Entry 5NT2 (X-ray diffraction, 4.26 A resolution (low resolution: residue-level contacts below are approximate; hydrogen-bond / salt-bridge calls are withheld)); this record covers chains F and V of the 8 polymer chains in the assembly.

Chain F:
Molecule: Non-structural protein 1
Source organism: Influenza A virus (strain A/Puerto Rico/8/1934 H1N1)
UniProt: P03496 (NS1_I34A1); numbering as in UniProt (aligned over 1-230)
Sequence (233 residues; row label = number of the first residue in the row; numbers below 1 keep their minus sign (Gly-2 is residue -2)):
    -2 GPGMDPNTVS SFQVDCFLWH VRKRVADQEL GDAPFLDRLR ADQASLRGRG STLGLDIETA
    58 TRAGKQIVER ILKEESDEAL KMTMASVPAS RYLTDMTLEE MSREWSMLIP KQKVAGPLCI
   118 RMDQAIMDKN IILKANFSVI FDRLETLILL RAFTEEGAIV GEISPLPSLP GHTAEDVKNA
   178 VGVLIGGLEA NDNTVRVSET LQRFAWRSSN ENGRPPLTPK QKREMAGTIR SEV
Disordered / not traced: -2 to 86, 202-230
Differences from the reference sequence: expression tag (-2 to 0); engineered mutation Ala38 (Arg in P03496), Ala41 (Lys in P03496), Ala187 (Trp in P03496); variant Glu101 (Asp in P03496)
Swiss-Prot annotation at these positions:
  - region: Val180 to Thr215 (CPSF4-binding), Ala223 to Val230 (PABPN1-binding)
  - motif: Ile137 to Leu146 (Nuclear export signal)
  - cross-link (Glycyl lysine isopeptide (Lys-Gly)): Lys20 (interchain with G-Cter in ISG15), Lys108 (interchain with G-Cter in ISG15), Lys110 (interchain with G-Cter in ISG15), Lys126 (interchain with G-Cter in ISG15), Lys217 (interchain with G-Cter in ISG15), Lys219 (interchain with G-Cter in ISG15)
  - mutagenesis: Lys20 (K20A: No of ISGylation of band I form; when associated with K-41; K-217 and K-219), Glu96 (E96A: Complete loss of inhibition of RIGI CARD ubiquitination; when associated with A-97), Glu97 (E97A: Complete loss of inhibition of RIGI CARD ubiquitination; when associated with A-96), Lys108 (K108A: No of ISGylation of band II form; when associated with K-110 and K-126), Lys110 (K110A: No of ISGylation of band II form; when associated with K-108 and K-126), Lys126 (K126A: No of ISGylation of band II form; when associated with K-108 and K-110), Lys217 (K217A: No of ISGylation of band I form; when associated with K-20; K-41 and K-219), Lys219 (K219A: No of ISGylation of band I form; when associated with K-20; K-41 and K-217)
From the paper describing this entry:
  - mutagenesis - R35A: unchanged signaling
  - mutagenesis - Y89A/L95A/S99A: unchanged signaling in response to interferon response
  - mutagenesis - R140A (Kd 24.1 uM): unchanged binding to E3 ubiquitin/ISG15 ligase TRIM25 (chain V)
  - mutagenesis - L95A/S99A (Kd 125 uM): decreased binding to E3 ubiquitin/ISG15 ligase TRIM25 (chain V)

Chain V:
Molecule: E3 ubiquitin/ISG15 ligase TRIM25
Source organism: Homo sapiens
Notes: EC 6.3.2.-, 2.3.2.27
UniProt: Q14258 (TRI25_HUMAN); residues 190-379 here = UniProt positions 190-379
Sequence (193 residues; row label = number of the first residue in the row):
   187 GPGSLSQASA DLEATLRHKL TVMYSQINGA SRALDDVRNR QQDVRMTANR KVEQLQQEYT
   247 EMKALLDASE TTSTRKIKEE EKRVNSKFDT IYQILLKKKS EIQTLKEEIE QSLTKRDEFE
   307 FLEKASKLRG ISTKPVYIPE VELNHKLIKG IHQSTIDLKN ELKQCIGRLQ ELTPSSGDPG
   367 EHDPASTHKS TRP
Disordered / not traced: 187-189, 363-379
Differences from the reference sequence: expression tag (187-189); variant Leu358 (Pro in Q14258)

How chain F and chain V interact:
Pairs across the interface - 6 pairs, chain F then chain V:
  Thr94(F) - Glu326(V)
  Leu95(F) - Phe274(V)
  Leu95(F) - Ile277(V)
  Leu95(F) - Glu326(V)
  Glu96(F) - Glu326(V)
  Glu101(F) - Lys320(V)
Also at the interface, not in a pair above, chain V (5 interface residues in all): Ile324
The authors on this interface:
  - interface residues, chain F: Leu95(F)

Overview:
Chain F and chain V form an interface of 4 and 5 residues respectively. From UniProt: 8 mutagenesis sites on
chain F. The paper reports that L95A/S99A of chain F reduce binding to E3 ubiquitin/ISG15 ligase TRIM25 (chain
V); the interface residue Leu95(F); 4 substitutions were tested in all.
Chain F is Non-structural protein 1 (Influenza A virus (strain A/Puerto Rico/8/1934 H1N1)) and chain V is E3
ubiquitin/ISG15 ligase TRIM25 (Homo sapiens); the structure, Complex of influenza A NS1 with TRIM25 coiled
coil domain, was determined by X-ray diffraction, deposited together with 6FLM, 6FLN and 5NT1.
